4M77 - chains B and C of the 7 polymer chains in the assembly; structure by X-ray diffraction, 3.11 A resolution.

== Chain B ==
Protein: U6 snRNA-associated Sm-like protein LSm2
Organism: Saccharomyces cerevisiae
Reference sequence: P38203 (LSM2_YEAST); numbering as in UniProt (aligned over 1-95)
Chain sequence (95 residues; each row starts with the number of its first residue):
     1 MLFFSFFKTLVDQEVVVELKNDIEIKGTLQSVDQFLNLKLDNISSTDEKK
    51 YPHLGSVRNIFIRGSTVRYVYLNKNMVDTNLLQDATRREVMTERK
Disordered / not traced: 92-95
Sequence notes: engineered mutation S45 (Cys in P38203)
Swiss-Prot annotation at these positions:
  - mutagenesis: K20 (K20A/E: Inviable. Decreases binding affinity for U6 snRNA), F35 (F35A: Strongly reduces affinity for poly-U RNA ends), N37 (N37A: Strongly reduces affinity for poly-U RNA ends), R63 (R63A: Strongly reduces affinity for poly-U RNA ends)

== Chain C ==
Protein: U6 snRNA-associated Sm-like protein LSm3
Organism: Saccharomyces cerevisiae
Reference sequence: P57743 (LSM3_YEAST); residue numbers follow UniProt; this construct covers 1-89
Chain sequence (89 residues; row label = number of the first residue in the row):
     1 METPLDLLKLNLDERVYIKLRGARTLVGTLQAFDSHSNIVLSDAVETIYQ
    51 LNNEELSESERRSEMVFIRGDTVTLISTPSEDDDGAVEI
Disordered / not traced: 1-2, 50-57, 80-89
Sequence notes: engineered mutation S37 (Cys in P57743), S63 (Cys in P57743)
Swiss-Prot annotation at these positions:
  - mutagenesis: R21 (R21E: Sensitive to thermal stress. Decreases binding affinity for U6 snRNA), H36 (H36A: Strongly reduces affinity for poly-U RNA ends), N38 (N38A: Strongly reduces affinity for poly-U RNA ends), R69 (R69A: Strongly reduces affinity for poly-U RNA ends)

== Chain B / chain C interface ==
Contacting residue pairs - 59 pairs, chain B then chain C:
  L2(B) - F33(C)
  F3(B) - A32(C)
  F3(B) - F33(C)
  F3(B) - D34(C)
  F3(B) - N38(C)
  F3(B) - V40(C)  hydrophobic
  F3(B) - F67(C)  hydrophobic
  F7(B) - F67(C)  hydrophobic
  E18(B) - R24(C)  salt bridge
  K20(B) - D71(C)  salt bridge
  K20(B) - T72(C)
  D22(B) - R24(C)  salt bridge
  E24(B) - R61(C)  salt bridge
  F35(B) - R69(C)  hydrogen bond (backbone-side chain)
  L36(B) - F67(C)  hydrophobic
  G64(B) - R69(C)  hydrogen bond (backbone-side chain)
  S65(B) - R69(C)
  S65(B) - D71(C)
  V67(B) - R69(C)
  R68(B) - R24(C)
  R68(B) - F67(C)
  R68(B) - I68(C)
  R68(B) - R69(C)  hydrogen bond (backbone-backbone)
  Y69(B) - L20(C)
  Y69(B) - R24(C)
  Y69(B) - L26(C)
  Y69(B) - E46(C)  hydrogen bond
  Y69(B) - V66(C)  hydrophobic
  Y69(B) - F67(C)
  V70(B) - V66(C)
  V70(B) - F67(C)  hydrogen bond (backbone-backbone)
  Y71(B) - E46(C)  hydrogen bond
  Y71(B) - R61(C)
  Y71(B) - S63(C)
  Y71(B) - M65(C)
  Y71(B) - V66(C)  hydrophobic
  L72(B) - M65(C)  hydrogen bond (backbone-backbone)
  N73(B) - E64(C)
  K74(B) - E64(C)  hydrogen bond (backbone-side chain)
  K74(B) - M65(C)
  N75(B) - E64(C)
  V77(B) - M65(C)  hydrophobic
  T79(B) - Q31(C)  hydrogen bond
  T79(B) - M65(C)
  L82(B) - Q31(C)
  L82(B) - A32(C)  hydrophobic
  L82(B) - V40(C)  hydrophobic
  Q83(B) - L12(C)
  Q83(B) - D13(C)  hydrogen bond
  Q83(B) - Q31(C)
  T86(B) - K9(C)
  T86(B) - L12(C)
  T86(B) - Q31(C)
  T86(B) - A32(C)
  T86(B) - F33(C)
  R87(B) - K9(C)  hydrogen bond (backbone-side chain)
  R87(B) - L12(C)
  E89(B) - K9(C)  hydrogen bond (backbone-side chain)
  M91(B) - S35(C)
Other interface residues (no listed pair), chain B (29 interface residues in all): F6
Other interface residues (no listed pair), chain C (26 interface residues in all): L5, I39

== In short ==
29 residues of chain B face 26 of chain C across their interface; the contacts include 12 hydrogen bonds and 4
salt bridges. Among the polar pairs are E18(B)-R24(C), K20(B)-D71(C) and D22(B)-R24(C).
Chain B is U6 snRNA-associated Sm-like protein LSm2 and chain C is U6 snRNA-associated Sm-like protein LSm3,
both from Saccharomyces cerevisiae; the structure, Crystal structure of Lsm2-8 complex, space group I212121,
was determined by X-ray diffraction (same publication as 4M78, 4M7A, 4M7D and 4M75).
